4MVB - chains C and D of the 4 polymer chains in the assembly; structure by X-ray diffraction, 3.09 A resolution.

== Chain C ==
Molecule: 42F3 alpha VmCh
Source organism: Mus musculus, Homo sapiens
Sequence (212 residues; numbered -4 to 207; the number before each row is that of its first residue; numbers below 1 keep their minus sign (Gly-4 is residue -4)):
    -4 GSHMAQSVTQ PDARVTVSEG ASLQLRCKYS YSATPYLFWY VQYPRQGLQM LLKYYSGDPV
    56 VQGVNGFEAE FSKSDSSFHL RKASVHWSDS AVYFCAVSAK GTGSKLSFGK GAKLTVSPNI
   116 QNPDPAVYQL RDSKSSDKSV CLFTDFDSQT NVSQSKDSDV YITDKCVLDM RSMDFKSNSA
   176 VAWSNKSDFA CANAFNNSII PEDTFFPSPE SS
Not modelled in the structure: -4 to 1, 201-207
Cystine bridges: Cys22-Cys90

== Chain D ==
Molecule: 42F3 beta VmCh
Source organism: Mus musculus, Homo sapiens
Sequence (243 residues; row label = number of the first residue in the row; numbers below 1 keep their minus sign (Met-1 is residue -1)):
    -1 MGEAAVTQSP RNKVTVTGGN VTLSCRQTNS HNYMYWYRQD TGHGLRLIHY SYGAGNLQIG
    59 DVPDGYKATR TTQEDFFLLL ELASPSQTSL YFCASSDAPG QLYFGEGSKL TVLEDLKNVF
   119 PPEVAVFEPS EAEISHTQKA TLVCLATGFY PDHVELSWWV NGKEVHSGVC TDPQPLKEQP
   179 ALNDSRYALS SRLRVSATFW QNPRNHFRCQ VQFYGLSEND EWTQDRAKPV TQIVSAEAWG
   239 RAD
Not modelled in the structure: -1 to 2
Cystine bridges: Cys23-Cys91, Cys142-Cys207

== Interface between chain C and chain D ==
Pairs across the interface (94; chain C residue first):
  Phe33(C) - Pro97(D)
  Phe33(C) - Gly98(D)
  Tyr35(C) - Gly98(D)  hydrogen bond (side chain-backbone)
  Tyr35(C) - Gln99(D)
  Tyr35(C) - Leu100(D)  hydrogen bond (side chain-backbone)
  Tyr35(C) - Phe102(D)  hydrophobic
  Gln37(C) - Gln37(D)  hydrogen bond
  Gln37(C) - Phe90(D)
  Gln41(C) - Phe90(D)
  Gly42(C) - Phe90(D)
  Gly42(C) - Gly103(D)
  Leu43(C) - Leu43(D)  hydrophobic
  Leu43(C) - Phe102(D)
  Met45(C) - Gly98(D)
  Met45(C) - Gln99(D)  hydrogen bond
  Lys48(C) - Gln99(D)
  Tyr50(C) - Pro97(D)  hydrogen bond (side chain-backbone)
  Tyr50(C) - Gln99(D)
  Phe89(C) - Gln37(D)
  Gly98(C) - Pro97(D)
  Gly98(C) - Gly98(D)
  Ser99(C) - Tyr31(D)
  Ser99(C) - Tyr33(D)  hydrogen bond (backbone-side chain)
  Ser99(C) - Pro97(D)
  Lys100(C) - Tyr48(D)
  Lys100(C) - Asp59(D)  salt bridge
  Leu101(C) - Tyr35(D)
  Leu101(C) - Gly98(D)
  Leu101(C) - Leu100(D)  hydrophobic
  Phe103(C) - Tyr35(D)
  Phe103(C) - Leu43(D)  hydrophobic
  Phe103(C) - Phe102(D)  hydrophobic
  Gly104(C) - Gly42(D)
  Lys105(C) - Gly40(D)  hydrogen bond (side chain-backbone)
  Lys105(C) - His41(D)
  Lys105(C) - Gly42(D)
  Asp119(C) - His134(D)  salt bridge
  Tyr123(C) - Ser128(D)
  Tyr123(C) - Ala130(D)  hydrophobic
  Tyr123(C) - Glu131(D)
  Tyr123(C) - Thr135(D)
  Gln124(C) - Ser128(D)  hydrogen bond (backbone-side chain)
  Leu125(C) - Phe125(D)
  Leu125(C) - Glu126(D)
  Leu125(C) - Thr139(D)
  Leu125(C) - Val141(D)  hydrophobic
  Arg126(C) - Phe125(D)
  Arg126(C) - Glu126(D)  hydrogen bond (backbone-backbone)
  Asp127(C) - Val124(D)
  Asp127(C) - Phe125(D)
  Ser128(C) - Val124(D)  hydrogen bond (backbone-backbone)
  Ser128(C) - Glu126(D)  hydrogen bond
  Ser128(C) - Glu235(D)
  Ser128(C) - Ala236(D)
  Lys133(C) - Phe125(D)
  Val135(C) - Phe125(D)  hydrophobic
  Leu137(C) - Thr139(D)
  Asp140(C) - Thr135(D)
  Asp140(C) - Arg192(D)  salt bridge
  Ser153(C) - Glu176(D)
  Tyr156(C) - Glu176(D)
  Ile157(C) - Leu174(D)
  Thr158(C) - Asp170(D)
  Thr158(C) - Leu174(D)
  Thr158(C) - Ser188(D)
  Thr158(C) - Arg190(D)  hydrogen bond
  Asp159(C) - Asp170(D)
  Asp159(C) - Arg190(D)
  Cys161(C) - Cys168(D)  disulfide
  Cys161(C) - Thr169(D)
  Cys161(C) - Asp170(D)
  Cys161(C) - Arg190(D)
  Val162(C) - Cys168(D)
  Leu163(C) - Gly166(D)
  Leu163(C) - Val167(D)
  Leu163(C) - Cys168(D)  hydrophobic
  Leu163(C) - Arg190(D)
  Leu163(C) - Arg192(D)
  Asp164(C) - Ser165(D)
  Asp164(C) - Gly166(D)  hydrogen bond (backbone-backbone)
  Met165(C) - Lys137(D)  hydrogen bond
  Met165(C) - Ser165(D)
  Met165(C) - Arg192(D)
  Arg166(C) - His164(D)
  Arg166(C) - Ser165(D)
  Met168(C) - Lys137(D)  hydrogen bond
  Met168(C) - Ser194(D)
  Phe170(C) - Lys137(D)
  Phe170(C) - Arg192(D)
  Ser172(C) - Arg192(D)
  Ser174(C) - Arg190(D)  hydrogen bond
  Val176(C) - Arg190(D)
  Trp178(C) - Leu143(D)  hydrophobic
  Thr199(C) - His134(D)  hydrogen bond
Also at the interface, not in a pair above, chain C (50 interface residues in all): Arg40, Ser102, Thr139, Ala175
Also at the interface, not in a pair above, chain D (53 interface residues in all): Arg9, Leu45, Glu104, Ala123, Pro127, Pro171, Gln177, Pro178, Ala186
Inter-chain disulfides: Cys161(C)-Cys168(D)

== Summary ==
50 residues of chain C face 53 of chain D across their interface, with 1 disulfide bond, 17 hydrogen bonds and
3 salt bridges. Polar contacts include Lys100(C)-Asp59(D), Asp119(C)-His134(D) and Asp140(C)-Arg192(D).
Here chain C is 42F3 alpha VmCh and chain D is 42F3 beta VmCh, both from Mus musculus, Homo sapiens. Entry
4MVB (42F3 pCPB7/H-2Ld Complex) was determined by X-ray diffraction, deposited together with 4MXQ, 4N0C, 4N5E
and 4MS8.
